Entry 5U4Y (X-ray diffraction, 2.50 A resolution); this record covers chains B and D of the 4 polymer chains in the assembly.

[Chain B]
Molecule: IgG1 fc
From: Homo sapiens
UniProt: Q6MZV7 (Q6MZV7_HUMAN); residues 235-446 here correspond to UniProt positions 261-472 (UniProt number = residue number + 26)
Chain sequence (212 residues; row label = number of the first residue in the row):
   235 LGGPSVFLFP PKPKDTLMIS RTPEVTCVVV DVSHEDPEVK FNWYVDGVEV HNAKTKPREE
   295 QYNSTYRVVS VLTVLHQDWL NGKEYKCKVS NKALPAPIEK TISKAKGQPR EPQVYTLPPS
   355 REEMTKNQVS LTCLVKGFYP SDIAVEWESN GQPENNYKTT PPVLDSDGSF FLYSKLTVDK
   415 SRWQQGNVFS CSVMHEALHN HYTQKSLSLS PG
Disulfide bonds: Cys261-Cys321, Cys367-Cys425
Glycans and other covalent adducts: glycan linked to Asn297

[Chain D]
Molecule: Immunoglobulin G-binding protein A
From: Staphylococcus aureus
Chain sequence (55 residues; each row starts with the number of its first residue):
   101 MKFNKEQQNA FYEILHLPNL NEEQRNAFIQ SLKDDPSQSA NLLAEAKKLN DAQAP

[How chain B and chain D interact]
Contacting residue pairs (29):
  Lys248(B) - Met101(D)
  Leu251(B) - Gln108(D)  hydrogen bond (backbone-side chain)
  Leu251(B) - Phe111(D)
  Met252(B) - Gln108(D)
  Ile253(B) - Gln107(D)
  Ile253(B) - Gln108(D)  hydrogen bond (backbone-side chain)
  Ile253(B) - Phe111(D)  hydrophobic
  Ile253(B) - Ile129(D)  hydrophobic
  Ile253(B) - Lys133(D)
  Ser254(B) - Phe103(D)
  Leu309(B) - Lys133(D)
  His310(B) - Phe111(D)
  Gln311(B) - Leu115(D)
  Gln311(B) - Asn126(D)  hydrogen bond
  Gln311(B) - Ile129(D)
  Asp312(B) - Glu122(D)
  Leu314(B) - Leu115(D)  hydrophobic
  Lys317(B) - Glu122(D)  salt bridge
  Glu380(B) - Met101(D)
  Leu432(B) - Tyr112(D)
  His433(B) - Tyr112(D)
  Asn434(B) - Gln108(D)  hydrogen bond (backbone-side chain)
  Asn434(B) - Asn109(D)  hydrogen bond
  Asn434(B) - Tyr112(D)
  His435(B) - Gln108(D)
  His435(B) - Phe111(D)
  His435(B) - Tyr112(D)
  His435(B) - Leu115(D)
  Tyr436(B) - Phe103(D)  hydrophobic
Also at the interface, not in a pair above, chain B (21 interface residues in all): Asn315, Glu382, Pro387, Glu430
Also at the interface, not in a pair above, chain D (14 interface residues in all): Glu113, Arg125

[Overview]
21 residues of chain B and 14 residues of chain D are in contact; the contacts include 5 hydrogen bonds and 1
salt bridge. Polar contacts include Lys317(B)-Glu122(D), Leu251(B)-Gln108(D) and Ile253(B)-Gln108(D).
Chain B is IgG1 fc (Homo sapiens) and chain D is Immunoglobulin G-binding protein A (Staphylococcus aureus);
the structure, IgG Fc bound to 3 helix of the B-domain from Protein A, was determined by X-ray diffraction
together with 5U52 and 5U66 from the same study.
